Entry 8QKR (X-ray diffraction, 3.23 A resolution); this record covers chains B and C of the 3 polymer chains in the assembly.

# Chain B
Protein: R5251vhch
Source organism: Homo sapiens
Sequence (234 residues; row label = number of the first residue in the row):
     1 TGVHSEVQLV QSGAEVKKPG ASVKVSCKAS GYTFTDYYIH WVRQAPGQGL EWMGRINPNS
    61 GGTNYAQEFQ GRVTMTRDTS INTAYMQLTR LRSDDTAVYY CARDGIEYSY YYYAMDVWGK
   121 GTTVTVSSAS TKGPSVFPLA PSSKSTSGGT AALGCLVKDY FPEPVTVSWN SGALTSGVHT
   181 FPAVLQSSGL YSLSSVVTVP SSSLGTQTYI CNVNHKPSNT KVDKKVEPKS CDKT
Unresolved in the structure: 1-5, 230-234
Disulfides: Cys27-Cys101, Cys155-Cys211

# Chain C
Protein: R5251vlcl
Source organism: Homo sapiens
Sequence (220 residues; row label = number of the first residue in the row):
     1 TGVHCDIQMT QSPSSLSASV GDRVTITCRA SQSISTFLNW YQQKPGRAPR LLIYDASTLQ
    61 SGVPSRFSGS GSGTDFTLTV SSLQPEDFAT YYCQQTYNIP LYTFGQGTKV DIRRTVAAPS
   121 VFIFPPSDEQ LKSGTASVVC LLNNFYPREA KVQWKVDNAL QSGNSQESVT EQDSKDSTYS
   181 LSSTLTLSKA DYEKHKVYAC EVTHQGLSSP VTKSFNRGEC
Unresolved in the structure: 1-5
Disulfides: Cys28-Cys93, Cys140-Cys200

# Chain B / chain C interface
Residue-residue contacts (88):
  His40(B) with Leu101(C)
  Val42(B) with Phe104(C), hydrophobic
  Gln44(B) with Gln43(C), hydrogen bond; Tyr92(C)
  Gln48(B) with Tyr92(C), hydrogen bond (backbone-side chain)
  Gly49(B) with Tyr92(C); Gln106(C)
  Leu50(B) with Gln43(C); Pro49(C), hydrophobic; Tyr92(C); Thr103(C)
  Trp52(B) with Pro100(C), hydrophobic; Leu101(C); Thr103(C); Phe104(C), hydrophobic
  Arg55(B) with Ile99(C)
  Tyr100(B) with Gln43(C); Arg47(C), hydrogen bond (side chain-backbone); Ala48(C), hydrophobic
  Asp104(B) with Leu101(C)
  Ile106(B) with Leu51(C), hydrophobic; Tyr54(C), hydrophobic; Gln60(C)
  Tyr108(B) with Leu38(C); Asn39(C), hydrogen bond; Tyr54(C), hydrophobic; Asp55(C); Thr96(C), hydrogen bond
  Ser109(B) with Phe37(C)
  Tyr112(B) with Phe37(C), hydrophobic; Thr96(C); Tyr97(C), hydrogen bond (side chain-backbone)
  Tyr113(B) with Asn39(C), hydrogen bond (backbone-side chain); Thr96(C)
  Ala114(B) with Asn39(C); Leu51(C), hydrophobic; Tyr54(C), hydrophobic
  Met115(B) with Tyr41(C), hydrogen bond (backbone-side chain); Leu51(C); Gln94(C); Leu101(C), hydrophobic
  Asp116(B) with Leu51(C); Gln60(C)
  Trp118(B) with Tyr41(C); Ala48(C), hydrophobic; Pro49(C)
  Gly119(B) with Ala48(C)
  Val136(B) with Glu129(C)
  Phe137(B) with Ser127(C); Glu129(C); Gln130(C)
  Pro138(B) with Ser127(C), hydrogen bond (backbone-side chain); Glu129(C)
  Leu139(B) with Phe124(C), hydrophobic
  Ala140(B) with Phe124(C)
  Ser142(B) with Ile123(C), hydrogen bond (side chain-backbone)
  Lys144(B) with Ser120(C), hydrogen bond; Phe122(C); Lys213(C)
  Ser145(B) with Lys213(C)
  Ala152(B) with Phe122(C), hydrophobic; Phe124(C); Leu141(C), hydrophobic
  Leu153(B) with Phe124(C), hydrophobic
  Lys158(B) with Thr135(C)
  His179(B) with Asn143(C), hydrogen bond; Asn144(C), hydrogen bond; Ser180(C), hydrogen bond
  Phe181(B) with Leu141(C), hydrophobic; Ser168(C); Thr170(C); Ser180(C); Leu181(C); Ser182(C)
  Pro182(B) with Ser168(C), hydrogen bond (backbone-side chain); Val169(C)
  Val184(B) with Gln166(C); Glu167(C)
  Gln186(B) with Gln166(C); Thr186(C)
  Ser194(B) with Val139(C)
  Val196(B) with Phe124(C), hydrophobic; Leu141(C), hydrophobic
  Thr198(B) with Phe122(C); Asn143(C), hydrogen bond
  Lys224(B) with Glu129(C), salt bridge
  Lys229(B) with Asp128(C); Cys220(C)
Interface residues without a listed pair, chain B (51 interface residues in all): Glu51, Asn64, Tyr111, Lys120, Ser143, Thr146, Thr150, Gly154, Leu156, Ser187
Interface residues without a listed pair, chain C (48 interface residues in all): Val121, Ser137

# In short
51 residues of chain B face 48 of chain C across their interface; the contacts include 16 hydrogen bonds and 1
salt bridge. Polar pairs include Lys224(B)-Glu129(C), Gln44(B)-Gln43(C) and Gln48(B)-Tyr92(C).
Chain B is R5251vhch and chain C is R5251vlcl, both from Homo sapiens; the structure, Plasmodium falciparum
reticulocyte-binding protein homologue 5 (PfRH5) bound to R5.251, was determined by X-ray diffraction,
deposited together with 8QKS.
